PDB entry 9B9F | X-ray diffraction, 3.00 A resolution | chains A and D of the 5 polymer chains in the assembly

# Chain A
Molecule: Transforming growth factor beta-3
Source organism: Homo sapiens
UniProt: P10600 (TGFB3_HUMAN); residue numbers follow UniProt; this construct covers 301-412
Amino-acid sequence (112 residues; numbered 301 to 412; the number before each row is that of its first residue):
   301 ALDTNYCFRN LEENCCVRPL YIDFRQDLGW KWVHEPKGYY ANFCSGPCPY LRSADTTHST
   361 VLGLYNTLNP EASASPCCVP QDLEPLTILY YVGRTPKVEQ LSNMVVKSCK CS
Cystine bridges: Cys307-Cys316, Cys315-Cys378, Cys344-Cys409, Cys348-Cys411

# Chain D
Molecule: Transforming growth factor beta receptor type-2
Source organism: Homo sapiens
UniProt: P37173 (TGFR2_HUMAN); residues 42-153 here = UniProt positions 42-153
Amino-acid sequence (113 residues; numbered 41 to 153; the number before each row is that of its first residue):
    41 MNGAVKFPQL CKFCDVRFST CDNQKSCMSN CSITSICEKP QEVCVAVWRK NDENITLETV
   101 CHDPKLPYHD FILEDAASPK CIMKEKKKPG ETFFMCSCSS DECNDNIIFS EEY
Disordered / not traced: 41-44, 150-153
Construct notes: initiating methionine (41)
UniProt features mapped onto this chain:
  - glycosylation (N-linked (GlcNAc...) asparagine): Asn70, Asn94
Cystine bridges: Cys51-Cys84, Cys54-Cys71, Cys61-Cys67, Cys77-Cys101, Cys121-Cys136, Cys138-Cys143

# Chain A / chain D interface
Residue-residue contacts (18; chain A residue first):
  Arg325(A) - Glu142(D)  salt bridge
  Lys331(A) - Leu50(D)
  Lys331(A) - Thr74(D)
  Lys331(A) - Asp141(D)
  Lys331(A) - Glu142(D)
  Trp332(A) - Leu50(D)  hydrophobic
  His334(A) - Ser72(D)  hydrogen bond (side chain-backbone)
  Tyr390(A) - Ile76(D)  hydrophobic
  Tyr391(A) - Ile73(D)  hydrophobic
  Tyr391(A) - Ser75(D)  hydrogen bond (backbone-side chain)
  Tyr391(A) - Ile76(D)  hydrogen bond (backbone-backbone)
  Val392(A) - Ser75(D)
  Val392(A) - Ile76(D)
  Gly393(A) - Phe53(D)
  Gly393(A) - Ser75(D)  hydrogen bond (backbone-side chain)
  Gly393(A) - Ile76(D)  hydrogen bond (backbone-backbone)
  Arg394(A) - Phe53(D)
  Arg394(A) - Asp55(D)  salt bridge
Interface residues without a listed pair, chain D (12 interface residues in all): Glu78, Val100

# Summary
9 residues of chain A face 12 of chain D across their interface, with 5 hydrogen bonds and 2 salt bridges.
Polar pairs include Arg325(A)-Glu142(D), Arg394(A)-Asp55(D) and His334(A)-Ser72(D).
Chain A is Transforming growth factor beta-3 and chain D is Transforming growth factor beta receptor type-2,
both from Homo sapiens; the structure, Zebrafish Betaglycan Orphan Domain (zfBGo) in complex with TGF-B3 and
extracellular domains of TGFBRI and TGFBRII, was determined by X-ray diffraction together with 9FDY, 9FK5,
9FKP and 8DC0 from the same study.
